PDB entry 6CY9 | X-ray diffraction, 2.62 A resolution | chain A

[Chain A]
Name: Non-structural protein 2
Organism: Rotavirus A
Notes: EC 3.6.4.-
UniProt: A2T3N6 (A2T3N6_9REOV); residues 1-317 here = UniProt positions 1-317
Chain sequence (321 residues; row label = number of the first residue in the row):
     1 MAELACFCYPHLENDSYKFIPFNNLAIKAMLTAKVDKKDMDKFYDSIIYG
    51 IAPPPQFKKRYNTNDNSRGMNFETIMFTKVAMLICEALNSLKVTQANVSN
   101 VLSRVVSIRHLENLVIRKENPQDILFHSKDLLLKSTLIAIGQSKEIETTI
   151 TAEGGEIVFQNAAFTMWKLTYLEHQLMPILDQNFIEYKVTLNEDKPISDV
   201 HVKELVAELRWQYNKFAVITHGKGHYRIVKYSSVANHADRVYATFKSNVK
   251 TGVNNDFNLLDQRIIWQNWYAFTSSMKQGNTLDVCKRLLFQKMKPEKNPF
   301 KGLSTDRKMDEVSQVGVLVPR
Not modelled in the structure: 1, 296-297, 314-321
Sequence notes: expression tag (318-321)
Disulfide bonds: C8-C85
Ligand contacts: Mg2+ (MG): T220, H221, G222, K223, G224, H225, R227
From the paper describing this entry:
  - conformationally variable residues (side-chain flip): C8
  - post-translational modification sites: S313
  - catalytic residues: H225 (citing earlier work)
  - mutagenesis - H225A: abolished catalytic activity on autophosphorylate

[In short]
Chain A binds Mg2+. From the paper: the catalytic residue H225; H225A abolishes catalytic activity on
autophosphorylate.
Chain A is Non-structural protein 2 (Rotavirus A); the structure, SA11 Rotavirus NSP2 with disulfide bridge,
was determined by X-ray diffraction together with 6AUK and 6CYA from the same study.
